Entry 1VQP (X-ray diffraction, 2.25 A resolution); this record covers chains 0 and Y of the 32 polymer chains in the assembly.

# Chain 0
Molecule: 23S ribosomal RNA
Organism: Haloarcula marismortui
Sequence (2922 nucleotides; numbered 2 to 2923; the number before each row is that of its first residue):
     2 UUGGCUACUA UGCCAGCUGG UGGAUUGCUC GGCUCAGGCG CUGAUGAAGG ACGUGCCAAG
    62 CUGCGAUAAG CCAUGGGGAG CCGCACGGAG GCGAAGAACC AUGGAUUUCC GAAUGAGAAU
   122 CUCUCUAACA AUUGCUUCGC GCAAUGAGGA ACCCCGAGAA CUGAAACAUC UCAGUAUCGG
   182 GAGGAACAGA AAACGCAAUG UGAUGUCGUU AGUAACCGCG AGUGAACGCG AUACAGCCCA
   242 AACCGAAGCC CUCACGGGCA AUGUGGUGUC AGGGCUACCU CUCAUCAGCC GACCGUCUCG
   302 ACGAAGUCUC UUGGAACAGA GCGUGAUACA GGGUGACAAC CCCGUACUCG AGACCAGUAC
   362 GACGUGCGGU AGUGCCAGAG UAGCGGGGGU UGGAUAUCCC UCGCGAAUAA CGCAGGCAUC
   422 GACUGCGAAG GCUAAACACA ACCUGAGACC GAUAGUGAAC AAGUAGUGUG AACGAACGCU
   482 GCAAAGUACC CUCAGAAGGG AGGCGAAAUA GAGCAUGAAA UCAGUUGGCG AUCGAGCGAC
   542 AGGGCAUACA AGGUCCCUCG ACGAAUGACC GACGCGCGAG CGUCCAGUAA GACUCACGGG
   602 AAGCCGAUGU UCUGUCGUAC GUUUUGAAAA ACGAGCCAGG GAGUGUGUCU GCAUGGCAAG
   662 UCUAACCGGA GUAUCCGGGG AGGCACAGGG AAACCGACAU GGCCGCAGGG CUUUGCCCGA
   722 GGGCCGCCGU CUUCAAGGGC GGGGAGCCAU GUGGACACGA CCCGAAUCCG GACGAUCUAC
   782 GCAUGGACAA GAUGAAGCGU GCCGAAAGGC ACGUGGAAGU CUGUUAGAGU UGGUGUCCUA
   842 CAAUACCCUC UCGUGAUCUA UGUGUAGGGG UGAAAGGCCC AUCGAGUCCG GCAACAGCUG
   902 GUUCCAAUCG AAACAUGUCG AAGCAUGACC UCCGCCGAGG UAGUCUGUGA GGUAGAGCGA
   962 CCGAUUGGUG UGUCCGCCUC CGAGAGGAGU CGGCACACCU GUCAAACUCC AAACUUACAG
  1022 ACGCCGUUUG ACGCGGGGAU UCCGGUGCGC GGGGUAAGCC UGUGUACCAG GAGGGGAACA
  1082 ACCCAGAGAU AGGUUAAGGU CCCCAAGUGU GGAUUAAGUG UAAUCCUCUG AAGGUGGUCU
  1142 CGAGCCCUAG ACAGCCGGGA GGUGAGCUUA GAAGCAGCUA CCCUCUAAGA AAAGCGUAAC
  1202 AGCUUACCGG CCGAGGUUUG AGGCGCCCAA AAUGAUCGGG ACUCAAAUCC ACCACCGAGA
  1262 CCUGUCCGUA CCACUCAUAC UGGUAAUCGA GUAGAUUGGC GCUCUAAUUG GAUGGAAGUA
  1322 GGGGUGAAAA CUCCUAUGGA CCGAUUAGUG ACGAAAAUCC UGGCCAUAGU AGCAGCGAUA
  1382 GUCGGGUGAG AACCCCGACG GCCUAAUGGA UAAGGGUUCC UCAGCACUGC UGAUCAGCUG
  1442 AGGGUUAGCC GGUCCUAAGU CAUACCGCAA CUCGACUAUG ACGAAAUGGG AAACGGGUUA
  1502 AUAUUCCCGU GCCACUAUGC AGUGAAAGUU GACGCCCUGG GGUCGAUCAC GCUGGGCAUU
  1562 CGCCCAGUCG AACCGUCCAA CUCCGUGGAA GCCGUAAUGG CAGGAAGCGG ACGAACGGCG
  1622 GCAUAGGGAA ACGUGAUUCA ACCUGGGGCC CAUGAAAAGA CGAGCAUAGU GUCCGUACCG
  1682 AGAACCGACA CAGGUGUCCA UGGCGGCGAA AGCCAAGGCC UGUCGGGAGC AACCAACGUU
  1742 AGGGAAUUCG GCAAGUUAGU CCCGUACCUU CGGAAGAAGG GAUGCCUGCU CCGGAACGGA
  1802 GCAGGUCGCA GUGACUCGGA AGCUCGGACU GUCUAGUAAC AACAUAGGUG ACCGCAAAUC
  1862 CGCAAGGACU CGUACGGUCA CUGAAUCCUG CCCAGUGCAG GUAUCUGAAC ACCUCGUACA
  1922 AGAGGACGAA GGACCUGUCA ACGGCGGGGG UAACUAUGAC CCUCUUAAGG UAGCGUAGUA
  1982 CCUUGCCGCA UCAGUAGCGG CUUGCAUGAA UGGAUUAACC AGAGCUUCAC UGUCCCAACG
  2042 UUGGGCCCGG UGAACUGUAC AUUCCAGUGC GGAGUCUGGA GACACCCAGG GGGAAGCGAA
  2102 GACCCUAUGG AGCUUUACUG CAGGCUGUCG CUGAGACGUG GUCGCCGAUG UGCAGCAUAG
  2162 GUAGGAGACA CUACACAGGU ACCCGCGCUA GCGGGCCACC GAGUCAACAG UGAAAUACUA
  2222 CCCGUCGGUG ACUGCGACUC UCACUCCGGG AGGAGGACAC CGAUAGCCGG GCAGUUUGAC
  2282 UGGGGCGGUA CGCGCUCGAA AAGAUAUCGA GCGCGCCCUA UGGCUAUCUC AGCCGGGACA
  2342 GAGACCCGGC GAAGAGUGCA AGAGCAAAAG AUAGCUUGAC AGUGUUCUUC CCAACGAGGA
  2402 ACGCUGACGC GAAAGCGUGG UCUAGCGAAC CAAUUAGCCU GCUUGAUGCG GGCAAUUGAU
  2462 GACAGAAAAG CUACCCUAGG GAUAACAGAG UCGUCACUCG CAAGAGCACA UAUCGACCGA
  2522 GUGGCUUGCU ACCUCGAUGU CGGUUCCCUC CAUCCUGCCC GUGCAGAAGC GGGCAAGGGU
  2582 GAGGUUGUUC GCCUAUUAAA GGAGGUCGUG AGCUGGGUUU AGACCGUCGU GAGACAGGUC
  2642 GGCUGCUAUC UACUGGGUGU GUAAUGGUGU CUGACAAGAA CGACCGUAUA GUACGAGAGG
  2702 AACUACGGUU GGUGGCCACU GGUGUACCGG UUGUUCGAGA GAGCACGUGC CGGGUAGCCA
  2762 CGCCACACGG GGUAAGAGCU GAACGCAUCU AAGCUCGAAA CCCACUUGGA AAAGAGACAC
  2822 CGCCGAGGUC CCGCGUACAA GACGCGGUCG AUAGACUCGG GGUGUGCGCG UCGAGGUAAC
  2882 GAGACGUUAA GCCCACGAGC ACUAACAGAC CAAAGCCAUC AU
Disordered / not traced: 2-9, 126-127, 715, 971-998, 1560, 1952-1963, 2137-2236, 2339-2343, 2665-2666, 2915-2923
Modified residues: 1MA (6-hydro-1-methyladenosine-5'-monophosphate) at position 628, OMU (o2'-methyluridine 5'-monophosphate) at position 2587, OMG (o2'-methylguanosine-5'-monophosphate) at position 2588, UR3 (3-methyluridine-5'-monophoshate) at position 2619, PSU (pseudouridine-5'-monophosphate) at position 2621
Construct notes: modified residue (628, 2587-2588, 2619, 2621)
Ion coordination: Mg2+ site 1 near G28 (its only coordinating residue here); Sr2+ site 1: G33, C34, U457; Na+ site 1: C40, C443; Na+ site 2: G56, A59, G61; Sr2+ site 2: G84, C85 (shared with 1 residue of chain T); Sr2+ site 3: C85, A86, C87 (shared with 1 residue of chain T); Na+ site 3 near U107 (its only coordinating residue here); Mg2+ site 2 near U115 (its only coordinating residue here); Na+ site 4: C141, G142; Na+ site 5 near U146 (its only coordinating residue here); Sr2+ site 4: G147, A183 (shared with 1 residue of chain M); Mg2+ site 3: C162, U2276; 3 more K+ sites not listed; 76 more Mg2+ sites not listed; 56 more Na+ sites not listed; 87 more Sr2+ sites not listed

# Chain Y
Protein: 50S ribosomal protein L32E
Organism: Haloarcula marismortui
UniProt: P12736 (RL32_HALMA); residue numbers follow UniProt; this construct covers 0-240
Sequence (241 residues; row label = number of the first residue in the row; numbering starts at 0):
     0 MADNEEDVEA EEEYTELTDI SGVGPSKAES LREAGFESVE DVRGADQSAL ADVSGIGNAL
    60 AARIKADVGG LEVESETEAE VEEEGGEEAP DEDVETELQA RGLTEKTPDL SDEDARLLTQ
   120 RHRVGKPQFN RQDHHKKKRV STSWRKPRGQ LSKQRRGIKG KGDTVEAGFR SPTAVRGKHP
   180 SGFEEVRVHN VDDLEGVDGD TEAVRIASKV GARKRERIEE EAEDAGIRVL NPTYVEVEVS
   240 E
Disordered / not traced: 0-94, 237-240
Ion coordination: Mg2+: His133, Lys136, Val139; Sr2+: Ser207 (shared with A1317(0) of chain 0)

# Chain 0 / chain Y interface
Pairs across the interface - 169 pairs, chain 0 then chain Y:
  G320(0) - Arg212(Y)  hydrogen bond to the sugar
  A521(0) - Lys137(Y)  salt bridge to the phosphate
  U522(0) - Lys137(Y)  salt bridge to the phosphate
  G537(0) - Lys135(Y)  hydrogen bond to the sugar
  G537(0) - Lys160(Y)  sugar contact
  C538(0) - His134(Y)  salt bridge to the phosphate
  C538(0) - Lys135(Y)  salt bridge to the phosphate
  G539(0) - His134(Y)  sugar contact
  G539(0) - Gly159(Y)  hydrogen bond to the base
  A540(0) - Gln127(Y)  hydrogen bond to the phosphate
  A540(0) - Gly159(Y)  sugar contact
  A540(0) - Gly161(Y)  sugar contact
  C541(0) - Pro126(Y)  phosphate contact
  C541(0) - Gln127(Y)  hydrogen bond to the phosphate
  A551(0) - Tyr233(Y)  hydrogen bond to the phosphate
  A552(0) - Arg204(Y)  hydrogen bond to the phosphate
  A552(0) - Leu229(Y)  sugar contact
  A552(0) - Pro231(Y)  phosphate contact
  A552(0) - Tyr233(Y)  hydrogen bond to the phosphate
  G553(0) - His178(Y)  salt bridge to the phosphate
  G553(0) - Pro179(Y)  sugar contact
  G553(0) - Arg204(Y)  salt bridge to the phosphate
  G554(0) - His178(Y)  phosphate contact
  G554(0) - Ser180(Y)  phosphate contact
  G554(0) - Arg227(Y)  salt bridge to the phosphate
  U555(0) - His121(Y)  phosphate contact
  C556(0) - His121(Y)  salt bridge to the phosphate
  C594(0) - Arg122(Y)  hydrogen bond to the phosphate
  U595(0) - Thr118(Y)  phosphate contact
  U595(0) - Arg122(Y)  salt bridge to the phosphate
  C617(0) - Lys158(Y)  hydrogen bond to the sugar
  C617(0) - Gly159(Y)  base contact
  G618(0) - Lys158(Y)  sugar contact
  G618(0) - Lys160(Y)  hydrogen bond to the sugar
  A620(0) - Asp132(Y)  hydrogen bond to the sugar
  A620(0) - Lys135(Y)  hydrogen bond to the sugar
  A620(0) - Lys152(Y)  phosphate contact
  A620(0) - Lys160(Y)  salt bridge to the phosphate
  C621(0) - Gln131(Y)  hydrogen bond to the phosphate
  C621(0) - Asp132(Y)  sugar contact
  C621(0) - Ser151(Y)  phosphate contact
  C621(0) - Lys152(Y)  salt bridge to the phosphate
  G622(0) - Gln131(Y)  hydrogen bond to the phosphate
  G622(0) - Arg147(Y)  phosphate contact
  G622(0) - Gly148(Y)  hydrogen bond to the phosphate
  G622(0) - Ser151(Y)  phosphate contact
  U623(0) - Gly148(Y)  phosphate contact
  U623(0) - Gln149(Y)  hydrogen bond to the phosphate
  U623(0) - Leu150(Y)  base contact
  U624(0) - Leu150(Y)  base contact
  U625(0) - Leu150(Y)  base contact
  1MA_628(0) - Leu150(Y)  sugar contact
  A629(0) - Lys152(Y)  salt bridge to the phosphate
  C637(0) - Lys136(Y)  salt bridge to the phosphate
  C637(0) - Arg138(Y)  salt bridge to the phosphate
  C638(0) - Lys136(Y)  phosphate contact
  C638(0) - Lys137(Y)  phosphate contact
  C638(0) - Arg138(Y)  salt bridge to the phosphate
  A639(0) - Arg138(Y)  phosphate contact
  C905(0) - Arg144(Y)  salt bridge to the phosphate
  C906(0) - Trp143(Y)  phosphate contact
  C906(0) - Arg144(Y)  phosphate contact
  C906(0) - Lys145(Y)  hydrogen bond to the phosphate
  C906(0) - Arg147(Y)  salt bridge to the phosphate
  A907(0) - Trp143(Y)  hydrogen bond to the phosphate
  A907(0) - Lys145(Y)  phosphate contact
  A907(0) - Val164(Y)  sugar contact
  A908(0) - Glu165(Y)  phosphate contact
  A908(0) - Ala166(Y)  hydrogen bond to the phosphate
  G1071(0) - Arg154(Y)  sugar contact
  G1072(0) - Arg154(Y)  salt bridge to the phosphate
  G1072(0) - Arg155(Y)  phosphate contact
  A1073(0) - Arg155(Y)  sugar contact
  A1073(0) - Gly156(Y)  hydrogen bond to the sugar
  A1073(0) - Ile157(Y)  phosphate contact
  G1074(0) - Ile157(Y)  phosphate contact
  G1074(0) - Lys158(Y)  hydrogen bond to the phosphate
  G1075(0) - Lys158(Y)  salt bridge to the phosphate
  G1089(0) - Glu165(Y)  hydrogen bond to the sugar
  G1089(0) - Gly167(Y)  hydrogen bond to the base
  A1090(0) - Gly167(Y)  sugar contact
  A1090(0) - Phe168(Y)  sugar contact
  U1091(0) - Val123(Y)  sugar contact
  U1266(0) - Arg115(Y)  hydrogen bond to the phosphate
  U1266(0) - Gln119(Y)  hydrogen bond to the sugar
  C1267(0) - Arg115(Y)  salt bridge to the phosphate
  C1267(0) - Leu116(Y)  sugar contact
  C1267(0) - Gln119(Y)  sugar contact
  C1267(0) - Pro171(Y)  sugar contact
  C1268(0) - Ala166(Y)  hydrogen bond to the sugar
  C1268(0) - Gly167(Y)  base contact
  C1268(0) - Arg169(Y)  sugar contact
  C1268(0) - Ser170(Y)  sugar contact
  C1268(0) - Pro171(Y)  sugar contact
  C1268(0) - Thr172(Y)  hydrogen bond to the phosphate
  C1268(0) - Arg175(Y)  hydrogen bond to the phosphate
  G1269(0) - Ala166(Y)  sugar contact
  G1269(0) - Thr172(Y)  phosphate contact
  G1269(0) - Arg175(Y)  salt bridge to the phosphate
  U1293(0) - Gln149(Y)  hydrogen bond to the sugar
  U1293(0) - Arg154(Y)  sugar contact
  A1294(0) - Gln149(Y)  phosphate contact
  G1311(0) - His188(Y)  sugar contact
  G1311(0) - Asn189(Y)  phosphate contact
  G1311(0) - Lys208(Y)  base contact
  G1312(0) - His188(Y)  sugar contact
  G1312(0) - Asn189(Y)  phosphate contact
  G1312(0) - Lys208(Y)  hydrogen bond to the sugar
  G1312(0) - Val209(Y)  hydrogen bond to the sugar
  G1312(0) - Lys213(Y)  salt bridge to the phosphate
  A1313(0) - Lys208(Y)  sugar contact
  A1313(0) - Val209(Y)  phosphate contact
  A1313(0) - Gly210(Y)  hydrogen bond to the phosphate
  A1313(0) - Lys213(Y)  salt bridge to the phosphate
  U1314(0) - Gly210(Y)  phosphate contact
  G1315(0) - Ala211(Y)  hydrogen bond to the phosphate
  G1315(0) - Arg212(Y)  hydrogen bond to the base
  G1315(0) - Glu215(Y)  hydrogen bond to the base
  G1316(0) - Gly210(Y)  phosphate contact
  G1316(0) - Ala211(Y)  hydrogen bond to the phosphate
  A1317(0) - Lys208(Y)  phosphate contact
  A1318(0) - Lys208(Y)  phosphate contact
  G1324(0) - Arg204(Y)  base contact
  G1325(0) - Pro179(Y)  sugar contact
  U1326(0) - Arg120(Y)  salt bridge to the phosphate
  U1326(0) - Gly176(Y)  sugar contact
  U1326(0) - Lys177(Y)  sugar contact
  G1327(0) - Arg120(Y)  salt bridge to the phosphate
  G1327(0) - Lys125(Y)  base contact
  G1327(0) - Arg169(Y)  hydrogen bond to the phosphate
  G1327(0) - Ser170(Y)  phosphate contact
  G1327(0) - Arg175(Y)  phosphate contact
  G1327(0) - Gly176(Y)  hydrogen bond to the phosphate
  A1328(0) - Lys125(Y)  phosphate contact
  A1328(0) - Phe128(Y)  sugar contact
  A1328(0) - Val164(Y)  base contact
  A1328(0) - Glu165(Y)  base contact
  A1328(0) - Ala166(Y)  hydrogen bond to the base
  A1328(0) - Phe168(Y)  sugar contact
  A1328(0) - Arg169(Y)  salt bridge to the phosphate
  A1328(0) - Ser170(Y)  hydrogen bond to the phosphate
  A1328(0) - Arg175(Y)  salt bridge to the phosphate
  A1329(0) - Lys125(Y)  salt bridge to the phosphate
  A1329(0) - Phe128(Y)  phosphate contact
  A1329(0) - Trp143(Y)  phosphate contact
  A1329(0) - Val164(Y)  sugar contact
  A1329(0) - Arg169(Y)  base contact
  A1330(0) - Ser142(Y)  phosphate contact
  A1330(0) - Trp143(Y)  hydrogen bond to the phosphate
  A1331(0) - Ser142(Y)  hydrogen bond to the phosphate
  A1331(0) - Arg144(Y)  salt bridge to the phosphate
  U1333(0) - Arg186(Y)  hydrogen bond to the phosphate
  U1333(0) - Arg204(Y)  sugar contact
  C1334(0) - Arg186(Y)  salt bridge to the phosphate
  C1334(0) - Arg204(Y)  hydrogen bond to the sugar
  C1334(0) - Ile205(Y)  sugar contact
  C1334(0) - Ala206(Y)  phosphate contact
  C1334(0) - Ser207(Y)  hydrogen bond to the phosphate
  C1334(0) - Asn230(Y)  hydrogen bond to the phosphate
  C1335(0) - Ser207(Y)  phosphate contact
  C1335(0) - Asn230(Y)  hydrogen bond to the phosphate
  C1343(0) - Lys208(Y)  hydrogen bond to the sugar
  G1344(0) - Lys208(Y)  hydrogen bond to the sugar
  A1356(0) - Arg130(Y)  salt bridge to the phosphate
  A1356(0) - Asp132(Y)  base contact
  A1356(0) - Lys136(Y)  base contact
  A1356(0) - Arg138(Y)  hydrogen bond to the base
  A1356(0) - Val139(Y)  base contact
  U2059(0) - Lys136(Y)  hydrogen bond to the sugar
Other interface residues (no listed pair), chain 0 (76 interface residues in all): C596, G636, G1260, G1290, G1292, A2060
Other interface residues (no listed pair), chain Y (78 interface residues in all): Glu112, Pro146, Asp162, Val174, Arg214

# In short
76 residues of chain 0 and 78 residues of chain Y are in contact, with 52 hydrogen bonds and 31 salt bridges.
Polar contacts include G539(0)-Gly159(Y), G1089(0)-Gly167(Y) and G1315(0)-Arg212(Y). The Sr2+ site 1 is built
by G33(0), C34(0) and U457(0).
Chain 0 is 23S ribosomal RNA and chain Y is 50S ribosomal protein L32E, both from Haloarcula marismortui; the
structure, The structure of the transition state analogue "RAP" bound to the large ribosomal subunit of
haloarcula ..., was determined by X-ray diffraction, deposited together with 1VQ4, 1VQ5, 1VQ8, 1VQ9, 1VQK,
1VQL, 1VQM and 1VQO.
